1RTB - chain A; structure by X-ray diffraction, 2.50 A resolution.

== Chain A ==
Molecule: Ribonuclease A
Source organism: Bos taurus
Notes: EC 3.1.27.5
UniProt: P61823 (RNAS1_BOVIN); residues 1-124 here correspond to UniProt positions 27-150 (UniProt number = residue number + 26)
Amino-acid sequence (124 residues; numbered 1 to 124; the number before each row is that of its first residue):
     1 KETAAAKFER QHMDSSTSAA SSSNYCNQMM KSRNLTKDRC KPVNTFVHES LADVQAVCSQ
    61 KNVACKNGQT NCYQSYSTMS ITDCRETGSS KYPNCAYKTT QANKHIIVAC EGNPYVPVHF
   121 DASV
UniProt features mapped onto this chain:
  - active site: H12 (Proton acceptor), H119 (Proton donor)
  - binding site (substrate): K7, R10, K41 to T45, K66, R85
  - glycosylation: K1 (N-linked (Glc) (glycation) lysine), K7 (N-linked (Glc) (glycation) lysine), N34 (N-linked (GlcNAc...) asparagine), K37 (N-linked (Glc) (glycation) lysine), K41 (N-linked (Glc) (glycation) lysine)
Cystine bridges: C26-C84, C40-C95, C58-C110, C65-C72
Reported in the primary citation:
  - catalytic residues: H12, K41, H119 (citing earlier work)

== Summary ==
From UniProt: active-site residues H12 and H119 and 9 substrate-binding residues. The paper reports catalytic
residues H12, K41 and H119.
Chain A is Ribonuclease A (Bos taurus); the structure, Crystal structure disposition of thymidylic acid
tetramer in complex with ribonuclease A, was determined by X-ray diffraction together with 1RTA from the same
study.
